PDB entry 1P0Q | X-ray diffraction, 2.43 A resolution | chain A

== Chain A ==
Protein: Cholinesterase
From: Homo sapiens
Notes: EC 3.1.1.8
Reference sequence: P06276 (CHLE_HUMAN); residues 1-529 here correspond to UniProt positions 29-557 (UniProt number = residue number + 28)
Chain sequence (529 residues; numbered 1 to 529; the number before each row is that of its first residue):
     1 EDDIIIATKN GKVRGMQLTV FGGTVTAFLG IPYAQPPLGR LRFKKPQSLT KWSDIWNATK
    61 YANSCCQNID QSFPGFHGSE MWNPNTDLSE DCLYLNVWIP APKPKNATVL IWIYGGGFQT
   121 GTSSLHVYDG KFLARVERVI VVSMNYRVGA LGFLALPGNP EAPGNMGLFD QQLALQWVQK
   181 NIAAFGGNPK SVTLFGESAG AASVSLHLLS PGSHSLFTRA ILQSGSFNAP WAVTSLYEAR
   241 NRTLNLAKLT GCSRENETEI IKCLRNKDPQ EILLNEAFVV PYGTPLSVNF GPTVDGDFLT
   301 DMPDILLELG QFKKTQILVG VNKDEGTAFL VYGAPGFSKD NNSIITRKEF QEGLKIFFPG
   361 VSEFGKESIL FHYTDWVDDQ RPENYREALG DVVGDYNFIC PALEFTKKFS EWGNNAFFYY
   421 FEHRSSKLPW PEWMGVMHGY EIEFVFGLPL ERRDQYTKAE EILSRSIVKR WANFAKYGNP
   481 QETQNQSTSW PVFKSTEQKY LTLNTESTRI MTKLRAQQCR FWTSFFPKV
Not modelled in the structure: 1-3, 255, 378-379, 455
Disulfides: C65-C92, C252-C263, C400-C519
Covalent attachments: N-acetylglucosamine (NAG) linked to N57, N106; glycan linked to N241, N341
Differences from the reference sequence: engineered mutation Q17 (Asn45 in P06276), Q455 (Asn483 in P06276), Q481 (Asn509 in P06276), Q486 (Asn514 in P06276)
Ligand contacts: methylphosphonic acid ester group (VXA): G115, G116, G117, S198, A199, W231, L286, F398, H438
Swiss-Prot annotation at these positions:
  - active site: S198 (Acyl-ester intermediate), E325 (Charge relay system), H438 (Charge relay system)
  - binding site (tacrine): W82, H438
  - binding site (substrate): G116, G117
  - modified residue: S198 (Phosphoserine)
  - glycosylation (N-linked (GlcNAc...) asparagine): N57 (complex), N106 (complex), N241 (complex), N256 (complex), N341 (complex), N485

== Overview ==
Chain A binds methylphosphonic acid ester group. Covalently linked N-acetylglucosamine: at N57 and N106.
UniProt lists 3 active-site residues, tacrine-binding residues W82 and H438 and substrate-binding residues
G116 and G117.
Chain A is Cholinesterase (Homo sapiens); the structure, Crystal structure of soman-aged human butyryl
cholinesterase, was determined by X-ray diffraction together with 1P0I, 1P0M and 1P0P from the same study.
